PDB entry 4E7T | X-ray diffraction, 1.40 A resolution | chains A and B

[Chain A]
Molecule: Insulin A chain
From: Bos taurus
UniProtKB: P01317 (INS_BOVIN); residues 1-21 here correspond to UniProt positions 85-105 (UniProt number = residue number + 84)
Sequence (21 residues; each row starts with the number of its first residue):
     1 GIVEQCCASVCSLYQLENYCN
Disulfides: Cys6-Cys11

[Chain B]
Molecule: Insulin B chain
From: Bos taurus
UniProtKB: P01317 (INS_BOVIN); residues 1-30 here correspond to UniProt positions 25-54 (UniProt number = residue number + 24)
Sequence (30 residues; numbered 1 to 30; the number before each row is that of its first residue):
     1 FVNQHLCGSHLVEALYLVCGERGFFYTPKA
Ion coordination: Zn2+ near His10 (its only coordinating residue here)

[Chain A / chain B interface]
Inter-chain disulfides: Cys7(A)-Cys7(B), Cys20(A)-Cys19(B)
Residue-residue contacts (36; chain A residue first):
  Val3(A) - Leu11(B)  hydrophobic
  Val3(A) - Tyr26(B)
  Val3(A) - Thr27(B)
  Val3(A) - Pro28(B)  hydrophobic
  Glu4(A) - Pro28(B)
  Glu4(A) - Lys29(B)  hydrogen bond (side chain-backbone)
  Cys6(A) - Gln4(B)
  Cys6(A) - His5(B)
  Cys6(A) - Leu6(B)  hydrogen bond (backbone-backbone)
  Cys6(A) - Leu11(B)  hydrophobic
  Cys7(A) - His5(B)  hydrogen bond (backbone-side chain)
  Cys7(A) - Leu6(B)  hydrogen bond (backbone-backbone)
  Cys7(A) - Cys7(B)  disulfide
  Ser9(A) - His5(B)
  Val10(A) - Asn3(B)
  Val10(A) - Gln4(B)
  Cys11(A) - Asn3(B)
  Cys11(A) - Gln4(B)  hydrogen bond (backbone-backbone)
  Ser12(A) - Asn3(B)
  Leu13(A) - Gln4(B)
  Leu13(A) - Val18(B)
  Tyr14(A) - Phe1(B)
  Leu16(A) - Leu11(B)  hydrophobic
  Leu16(A) - Ala14(B)  hydrophobic
  Leu16(A) - Leu15(B)
  Glu17(A) - Val18(B)
  Tyr19(A) - Leu15(B)  hydrophobic
  Tyr19(A) - Phe24(B)
  Tyr19(A) - Phe25(B)  hydrogen bond (backbone-backbone)
  Cys20(A) - Cys19(B)  disulfide
  Cys20(A) - Arg22(B)
  Cys20(A) - Gly23(B)
  Asn21(A) - Arg22(B)  hydrogen bond (side chain-backbone)
  Asn21(A) - Gly23(B)  hydrogen bond (backbone-backbone)
  Asn21(A) - Phe24(B)
  Asn21(A) - Phe25(B)
Other interface residues (no listed pair), chain A (16 interface residues in all): Ile2

[In short]
16 residues of chain A face 19 of chain B across their interface; the contacts include 2 disulfide bonds and 8
hydrogen bonds. Polar pairs include Glu4(A)-Lys29(B), Cys7(A)-His5(B) and Asn21(A)-Arg22(B).
Here chain A is Insulin A chain and chain B is Insulin B chain, both from Bos taurus. Entry 4E7T (The
structure of T6 bovine insulin) was determined by X-ray diffraction, deposited together with 4E7U and 4E7V.
